5G1R - chains F and G of the 7 polymer chains in the assembly; structure by X-ray diffraction, 1.90 A resolution.

== Chain F (and G) ==
Protein: ATP-dependent clp protease proteolytic subunit
Organism: Francisella tularensis
Notes: EC 3.4.21.92; chain G of this document is another copy of the same molecule, construct and numbering; everything in this record applies to it too
Reference sequence: Q5NH47 (CLPP_FRATT); residues 1-201 here = UniProt positions 1-201
Amino-acid sequence (201 residues; row label = number of the first residue in the row):
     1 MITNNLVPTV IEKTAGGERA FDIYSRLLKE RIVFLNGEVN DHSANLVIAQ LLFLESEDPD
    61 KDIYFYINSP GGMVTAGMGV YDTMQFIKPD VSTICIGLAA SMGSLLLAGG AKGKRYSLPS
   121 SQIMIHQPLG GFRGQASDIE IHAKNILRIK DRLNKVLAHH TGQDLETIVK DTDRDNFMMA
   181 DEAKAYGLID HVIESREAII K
Not modelled in the structure: 1-4, 16, 198-201 (chain G: 1-4, 199-201)
Swiss-Prot annotation at these positions:
  - active site: S101 (Nucleophile), H126

== Interface between chain F and chain G ==
Contacting residue pairs - 77 pairs, chain F then chain G:
  N5(F) with Y24(G); F34(G); N36(G); H42(G); L46(G)
  L6(F) with K13(G); T14(G); A15(G), hydrophobic; G16(G); L46(G)
  V7(F) with L46(G), hydrophobic
  P8(F) with S25(G); L46(G); Q50(G)
  T9(F) with R19(G); A20(G), hydrogen bond (side chain-backbone); F21(G); S25(G), hydrogen bond (backbone-side chain)
  V10(F) with F53(G), hydrophobic
  I11(F) with F21(G), hydrophobic
  E18(F) with N5(G); L6(G); V7(G), hydrogen bond (side chain-backbone)
  A20(F) with V7(G), hydrophobic; R19(G)
  F21(F) with R19(G)
  D22(F) with G16(G); R19(G), salt bridge
  I23(F) with L46(G), hydrophobic; A49(G), hydrophobic; F53(G), hydrophobic
  Y24(F) with N45(G), hydrogen bond; L46(G), hydrophobic; A49(G), hydrophobic
  R26(F) with F53(G); E57(G), salt bridge
  L27(F) with A49(G), hydrophobic
  E30(F) with S56(G), hydrogen bond
  F34(F) with N45(G)
  N36(F) with D41(G), hydrogen bond (side chain-backbone); H42(G); N45(G)
  G37(F) with D41(G)
  N68(F) with D41(G), hydrogen bond
  I96(F) with N45(G); G79(G)
  G97(F) with T75(G)
  L98(F) with T75(G)
  L118(F) with D82(G); T83(G); F86(G), hydrophobic
  P119(F) with D82(G)
  S120(F) with M78(G); D82(G), hydrogen bond (backbone-side chain); R152(G), hydrogen bond
  S121(F) with D82(G)
  Q122(F) with N145(G), hydrogen bond; I149(G)
  R174(F) with Q135(G), hydrogen bond; S137(G); D138(G), salt bridge; I141(G)
  D175(F) with I141(G); H142(G), salt bridge
  F177(F) with I141(G), hydrophobic; H142(G); N145(G)
  M179(F) with R148(G); R152(G), hydrogen bond
  E182(F) with R148(G), salt bridge
  I193(F) with F86(G), hydrophobic
  E194(F) with Q85(G); F86(G)
  S195(F) with F86(G)
  R196(F) with E55(G), salt bridge; F86(G), hydrogen bond (backbone-backbone)
  E197(F) with K88(G)
Other interface residues (no listed pair), chain F (41 interface residues in all): G17, R19, Y66
Other interface residues (no listed pair), chain G (47 interface residues in all): E12, E18, L28, I48, L52, Y81

== In short ==
Chain F and chain G form an interface of 41 and 47 residues respectively; the contacts include 13 hydrogen
bonds and 6 salt bridges. Polar contacts include D22(F)-R19(G), R26(F)-E57(G) and R174(F)-D138(G). UniProt
lists active-site residues S101(F) and H126(F) on chain F.
Both chains are ATP-dependent clp protease proteolytic subunit (Francisella tularensis). Entry 5G1R (Open
conformation of Francisella tularensis ClpP at 1.9 A) was determined by X-ray diffraction, deposited together
with 5G1Q and 5G1S.
